PDB entry 7AIH | electron microscopy, 3.60 A resolution | chains M and 1 of the 71 polymer chains in the assembly

# Chain M
Name: uL22m
Organism: Leishmania major
UniProt: Q4QBR0 (Q4QBR0_LEIMA); residues 1-279 here = UniProt positions 1-279
Amino-acid sequence (279 residues; each row starts with the number of its first residue):
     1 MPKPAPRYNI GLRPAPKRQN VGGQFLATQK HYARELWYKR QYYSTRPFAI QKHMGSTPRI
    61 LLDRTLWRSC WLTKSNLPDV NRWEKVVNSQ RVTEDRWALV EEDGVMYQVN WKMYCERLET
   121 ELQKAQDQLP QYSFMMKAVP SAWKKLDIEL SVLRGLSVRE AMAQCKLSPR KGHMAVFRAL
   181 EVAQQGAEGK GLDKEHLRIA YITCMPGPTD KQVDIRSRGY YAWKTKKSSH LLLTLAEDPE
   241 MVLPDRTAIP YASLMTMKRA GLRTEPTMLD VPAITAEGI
Not modelled in the structure: 1, 261-279

# Chain 1
Molecule: Ribosomal RNA
Organism: Leishmania major
Sequence (9070 nucleotides; row label = number of the first residue in the row; numbers below 1 keep their minus sign (U-1764 is residue -1764)):
 -1764 UGAAAAUUGA AAAAUAUAAU UUGAAAAAUA AAUUACAAAU AAAAGAUUAA AUUUGAAUUA
 -1704 AUUACAGAAA UAUAGACACA AACACGCCCG AUUGAUUUCA CGUAUACACU UGUACUUUGU
 -1644 UUUUGGUCUA CGUUUUGUUG UUUGUAUUGG CUUGAUUUAA UGGACAAAUA UAAAAAGCUU
 -1584 GAACACAAAA UUUAAAACAA UUGGAUAUGC CAAGAGUUAA AAAAUGAAAU UAAAUAAAAA
 -1524 UAAAAAUAAA UUAAAAAAUA AAAUAAAAAU AAAUUUAAAA AAUAAAUUAA AAUAAAAAAU
 -1464 UAGAAAAUGA AAAUUGAAAA AUAUAAUUUG AAAAAUAAAA UUAUAAAUAG AAAAAUUAAU
 -1404 UGAAAUUGCA AAGUAAAAAU UUAUAAUAGA AUAAAAUAAU UUCAAUUUGA UUUAGUUUCA
 -1344 UAUUAUAUUA UAUUAUAUUA UAUUAUAUUA UAUUAUAUUA UAUUAUAUUA UAUUAUAUUA
 -1284 UAUUAUAUUA UAUUAUAUUA UAUUAUAUUA UAUUAUAUUA UAUUAUUAGC AUUUAUUAUA
 -1224 UUAUUAUAUU AUUAUAUUUA UUAUAUUAUU AUAUUAUUAU AUUAUUAUAU UAUUAUAUUA
 -1164 UAUUAUAUUA UAUUAUAUUA UAUUAUUAUU AUAUUAAUUA UAUUAUUAUA UUAAUAAUAU
 -1104 UUACUAUUAU AUCUAAUAUC AAGCUUGUUA GAAAAAACAU UGUUUUUUCU AACAAGCUUG
 -1044 AUACUCUCGG UAUGGUUUCA AAAAUUGACU AAUUUUGAUA UUGUUUUGGC UCUGGACUAA
  -984 UUAAUUCCCC UUUAAUUUUA UUAUCUAAAA UUUGCAUGUA AAGUAGUUAG UUAGAUAUGA
  -924 AAAUUUAGUU AGGGUUGAUA AUGAAAUCAA UUAAGUUUAU AUAUAAAGUU AGUUAGUCAA
  -864 UAUGAAUUUU UUUGCAAACA UUUCCGGUUG ACUUCAUGUG AUUACACGUA CUCCGUUUUG
  -804 UUUUUAUGUG UCAUGAUUUG CAUUGAUUUU UUCGCAACAA AUCUAAUAUA CUCAACAGCA
  -744 CCUACCAAGA GUUAAAAAUG AAAUUAAAUU AAAUUAAAAA AUAAAAUAAA AAUAAAAUAA
  -684 AAAUAAAUUU AAAAAUAAAA AUAAAUUUAA AAAUAAAAUA AAUUUAAAAA ACAAAUUAAA
  -624 AUAGAAAAUU AGAAAAUGGA AAUUGAAAAA UAUAAUUUGA AAAAUAAAUU ACAAAUAAAA
  -564 GAUUAAAUUU GAAUUAAUUG UAGAAACAUU UCCGAUCGAU UUCACGCAUA CACUUGUACU
  -504 UCGUUGGCUC CAUUUAAUGG ACAAAUAUAA AAAGCUUAAA CACAAAAUUU AAAACAAUUG
  -444 GACAAGCAAG AGUUAAAAAA UGAAAUUAAA AUAAAAAAUA AAAUAAAAAU AAAUUUAAAA
  -384 AUAAAAAUAA AUUUAAAAAA CAUUGGUUGA AUAAAAUUUU UAUUUUAUAU AUAAUUUAAA
  -324 CUUUUGUUGU UGUUUGUUAG UAAGCAAAAA UAUUUAUGUU AUUUUAAUAU UAUUUAUGUA
  -264 CUUACUAUUA UUUUGAUAAA UUUUAACUUU AAAUAGCUCA AAAACUACAA UCAAUAAAGC
  -204 AUAAAAAAAU UUAUUUAUGA UUAUAUUAAU AUAAAAUGAC CUAAUAUAAU GAAAAUACUU
  -144 UGGUGUUAAG UUAUUUGUUU UAUUAUGAAA UAAGUUGCAC UAUUUAUUGA AUUAAUAAAG
   -84 AAAGAAUAGA AAUAAAUAAG UUAUAAUAUC UUUAAUUUAU UUAUAAUUUC UUUGCAUUUG
   -24 UAUUUAGUGU GAGUUUACAU UUAAUUUUAU AUUAUUUUAG UGUUAGUAUA UAUUUAGAUU
    36 UAAUCAAAGU UAUUAUUAAA UAAUAUUGAU UUUGGAUGAA UUUAAUUUUU AAUUAUAUUU
    96 UUGAAUUUUA AUUUUAUUAU UUUGAUUUAA UAUUUUUAAA AUAUUAUAUA UUUUAGAUUU
   156 AAAUUUGUUG UUUUAUAUUU AGUUUAAUGU UUAUAAAUUG AUAAUUAAUU UGUUUUAUUU
   216 UAAAGUUUUU AUGAACUGUG AUUUAUAGUU UAUUAUUUUU AGUUUAAUGU UUAAAUAUUU
   276 AACUAGUGAU GGCACAGUUG UUCUAUAUGU ACCUAUAAAA AAUAGUAAAA UUAUUUUAAU
   336 UAAAUUAAUA AAUAAUUAUU AAACUAAUUU UAUAUUAAUA UUAUGAAAAA UUUAAAAAUU
   396 AAUUUUUUUU UCUAAUUUUU AUAUAUUGAA GUAAUAUGUA UUGAAUUGAA UAUUAAAAAU
   456 ACAAAUUUAA UUUGUAAUUA AUAAAUCUAU UUUAUUUUAA UAGAUGUUUA AUGUUAAUUA
   516 AUUUAUUAUU UUAAUAUUUA AUAUUUGUUU AUACAAAAGU AACUUUUUUU GAAUAUAAAG
   576 AAUUAUUAUU AUAAAUAUUA UUUUAAAAAU AUAAAAAUAU UGUUAAUAAA AUUAUCAAGU
   636 UUCAAAAGCG UUUAUUAAAU GCGUCGGUCU AAGUAUUAUA UUUAAGAUUA UUCUUGUAUA
   696 UAGAUUUUUA UUUUAAUAAU UCUACAUAAU UAAAAAUUAA CCUCAAAUUA UAUUUAUUAG
   756 UAGCAUAGUA AUUUAUUAAC UGAUUAUUAA AGCGUUCCAU AGAAAAUUUU AAAAUUAUAA
   816 CAAUCUAAAU AAAUAAUAAA UUAAAAUAAA AAUUUUAAAA AAAUUAAAAA AUUAAAAUAG
   876 GGCAAGUCCU ACUCUCCUUU ACAAAGAGAA CGUUUAUAUG UAAUUGUAUG UUUGAUUGGG
   936 GCAAUACUAU AUCUAUUUAU AUAGAAAAAG AACUAUAUUU AUUGAAAUAA UAAAAGGUUC
   996 GAGCAGGUUA ACAAGCAUUA AUACUAAAUG UGUUUCAUCG UCUACUUAUU GCUAAAUUAU
  1056 AAUUGAUUGU UCAUCAAAAA AGCAAUUCGU UAGUUGGGUU AAAAUCGUUG UAAAGCAGAU
  1116 UUGUUUAUAU AUUUAAUUUU UGUAUAUAGU UAAAAAUUAA UAUUAGUACG CAAGGAUUCA
  1176 UUAUUUGUAA UUUAAAUAUA UUAAAUGUUA UUUUAUUAAA UAAAAUAAAA UAAGUCAAUU
  1236 GUUAUUAUUC AUAUUAAUUU UUUUAAAAGU UUUUUAAUUU UAUAUUAGUU UAUUUGUUUA
  1296 AAAAGUAUCU AAUUAAUUCA UUAUUUAGGA AUAGUUAAUA AUAAUUUAUA AUUCUGAUUA
  1356 GAUUUGUUUG UUAAUGCUAU UAAAGGGGUG UGGAAAAAGU GUUAAAUUUU UGAUAUAUUU
  1416 AAAUAAUAAA UAAAAUAUAA CUUAUUAGUC AGAAAUGGAU GCCAGCCGUU GCGGUAAUUU
  1476 CUAUGCUUUU AAAUAUUAUA CAUUUAUUUU AUAAAUUUGU UACUAUAUAU UUUUAGUCAA
  1536 UAAAACUAAU AAUUAUUUUU AUUUGUUUUU AAACACCGUU UGGUAUAUGC AAAUAAAAAA
  1596 UGACAUUAAU UAUUAAUUAU AUUAUAUUAU AUUUAUUCAU UUAAGUCAAC AAUAUCUAUU
  1656 UACUGUUUUU GACAACAUGA UAAGGAUUAU AAAUGGUAUU GCAAAUUUUA UAAUCAAAAC
  1716 UAAUUUAUUA UAUUAAAUUA GCAUGUUUAG AUAAAACAAU AAAUUUAGAA GGUAUUGUUG
  1776 CCCACCAUUC UUUGUAAUAA AGACAACGUG CAGUAAUUAA UGUAUUUAUA AAAAUAUAUU
  1836 UUUUCAUGUU AAAUUUUCGU UGCCUUUUUU AUUAUUUAGA AAAUUUAUGA AUUUAUAUAA
  1896 AUCAAUAAUG AAAAUUAUAG UAUUAUUAUU UAUGAGGAGA AUUUUCGGAA GGAGGGAUUU
  1956 UCGGACCAGG AAUGUCCAGA GAGGUUUCGG GCAUCAGCGA UUGAUUUUGG GAGAACGGAG
  2016 CCGCCGAGUG AAAUUUGCCC AGAGCAGAGU CGGGAGAAGA GUGGAUCGAC CGAAGAAAAG
  2076 ACCGUUUUUC GGAAGGGGAG CAGGUCCAAC CGAUUUUUUU GCCAACUUGC ACAGGAGGGA
  2136 GCCAGAAGCG CACUCAAAGU UAGUUUUGGG AGAUUUGAAG GGAGAAAUUU CCGAGUUAUU
  2196 CAUAUAUUUU UUAGUUUGUG UUAGCAAAUU UUGAAAUACA ACUUUUUUGC AAAUUGGAAG
  2256 AAAACCUCCC AAAUGUAGCU UCCCAAUCUU CCUCUCUAAA UCCAUUCCCA ACGGUCUUUC
  2316 CCCCAUCAUC CUCAGAUGUC UCUUCCCCCC CAAAAAUCCU AAAAUCCAAG UUCAUCUCGC
  2376 UCUCUCUCCC CUCAAUUUCC UUAAAAAACU CGCUUCCUAA ACUUAUCCCG AAAAACCCCG
  2436 CUCUUCUUCC CUCUAAAUCU UUUCUCCUCC CCUCCAAAUC UCCCUCAAAU CUCUCCUCUC
  2496 UUCUCCCGAA ACUUUAAUCU UUUUAUUUUA UAAAUAAAUU UGGUAUUUUA AAAUAUUAUA
  2556 AUUAAAUAUU CUAAAUUAUU UAAUAAUAUU AGAAAUGAAU ACUUUAUUAA AAUAAUAUUA
  2616 AUGUGUAAUA UAUUUAAUCA UAUUAGAAUU CCGUUUAAAU UGAAAUAUAU UGAAUUGUAA
  2676 UUAUCAAUAC AAUAUAAGUU AUUAAAUAAU AAUUUAAUUU UAUAUGUUUU AUAAGUGUAA
  2736 UUAUUUAGUU UUGAAAGUUU AUAUAUAAAC AAUAACCUUU UUUAUUUUUU AAUACAAUUU
  2796 UAAGUGAAAU UUAUGAUUUA UUAUUAUUAA AUAUUACUGC AGACUACAUG AAAAAUAUAA
  2856 AAAGGCAUUU GUAUAGGUUU ACUUUUGGAC CUCAACAUCC UGCAGCUCAU GGCGUUUUAU
  2916 GUUGUUUAUU AUAUCUUUCU GGAGAAUAUA UAGUUUAUAU UGAUGUAAUA AUUGGUUAUU
  2976 UGCAUCGCGG UACAGAAAAG UUAUGUGAAU AUAAAACUGU AGAACAGUGU UUACCGAUGA
  3036 AGACUGGAUU AUGUGAGUGU CGUUUGCAAC GAGCAUUUAC UGUCAUUGUG UUUUGAGUAU
  3096 AUGUUGAGGU GUUGUCUUGC UAUUCGCUGU GCAUUUAUGC GUUUAUUAAU GUGUGAGUUU
  3156 ACGCGUUGUU UCAAUGGACU UCUUUGUUGC UCUUGUAUGG UUAUGGAUAU AGGAUCAUUA
  3216 UCGCCAAUGC UUUGAUCGUU UGAAGAACGU GAUAAGUUGA UGACUUUUUU UGAUUUGUGU
  3276 UGUGGUUGUA GAAUGCAUUU AGCAUUUAUG UGCUUAUUGG GUUUACUUGA UGAUUUUGUA
  3336 UUUGGGUUUA UAGAUUUUUU AUUGAUGUUG UGUAUAUCAU GUUUAUUUGU UUUAGAUUUA
  3396 UAUGAUUUGC UUUUUAUUGG AAAUAGACUU UUAUAUUUGC GUUUGCGCGG GUUAGCAUUU
  3456 UUUGAUGUUU UUGAUUUAUG UUUUAAUAGU AUAAGUGGUU GUUUGUCUAG AUCGUUGGGU
  3516 AUGGUAUGAG AUGUUAGAUU AUAUAGUUGU UACGAAUUAU AUUUUAUGUU AGUUUUUGAU
  3576 UAUUGCUUUU GUUAUUUAGG UGAUGCAUUU GAUAGACUUU UUUUGCGACU UUUUGAUAUG
  3636 CGUAUGAGUA UACUUCUAUG UAAACAAUGC UUUUUUGUAG GUUUUUUUGU CUUUGGAUUU
  3696 GUGUGCUUAU UUGAUUAUAU GUAUGUUGAU GUAACUAUAG AAACUAUAAU UAGUUUAUUU
  3756 UAUAGUUUAU GAUGUUGCAU AUUACCAGGA UGUUCAUUUG CUAAUGUUGA ACAUCCUAAA
  3816 GGCGAAUACA GUAUUUUUUU AUGUUUUUUA UAUGGAUUUA UAUCACGUUU ACGUAUACGU
  3876 UGUGCAGAUU UUGUGCAUAU UUGUUUAUUA GAUGUGAUGA UGCGAGGGUU UAUGUUGCAC
  3936 GACUUAGUAG CAGUUAUUGG UAAUGUUGAU GUUGUUUUUG GUUCUGUAGA UCGAUAAGCU
  3996 AUUACUUAUA UACAAAAAUG AAAGAUGAAC CUAAAAAUUG GUGCGGAGGG GUUUGAUUUU
  4056 UGUUGGGGUU CUGUCUUACC UGCUAUUUGU AUAGUUUAUU UAAUUUUUUG UUUAUGUGGA
  4116 UUAUUUUGUA UUAUGUUUGG UAGUUUUGUU UUUAUUGAUU AUUGUUUUAU UUGUUUUUUC
  4176 UCUUGUCUUG UGUUUUGUUU AGUAUGCUUG UUGUGCGAUU UAUUUGUAGA CUCAUUACGC
  4236 GGUUUGUUUG AUGUUUGUUG UUUUAUACGU UGUAUUCAAU AUUGUUUUGU AUGGUUUAUA
  4296 AUUAGUGAAU UACUUCUUUU UUUAUCUUUA UUUUAUGUAG UUUUCAGUUU AGUUUUAUUU
  4356 GUGAGUGUUG AAUUUGCAUU UGUAUUUGUU AUGCCUAUUA UGUUUAGUUG UUUAAUUUGU
  4416 GAUUUUGGUU UUGUAUUUUA UUGAUAUUUU AUUGAUAUUU UUAAUUUAUU AAUUAAUACA
  4476 UUUUUAUUAU UUGUAAGUGG UUUAUUUGUU AAUUUUGUUU UAUUUUUAUU UUGAUUUCGU
  4536 UUUUUUUUAU GUGUUUUAUU UAUGUUAUGA GUCGGUAUAU UAUUUGGCUU UUUGUUUAUG
  4596 UGAAAUCAAG UUUGAGAGUU UUCAUUAUUA UUUGUGACUU GUAGUUGUGG CGUAUUUGGA
  4656 UCAAUACUUU UUUUAAUCGA UUUAUUGCAU UUUAGUCAUG UCUUUUUAGG UAUAUUUUUG
  4716 UUAUUUUUAU GUUUUAGUCG UUGUUUUAAU UUUUUAUGUA UGGAUACACG UUUUGUAUUU
  4776 CUAUAUGUAG UGUGCCUAUA UUGGCAUUUU GUUGAUUGCG UUUGAUUUUU UUUAUUACGA
  4836 UUUGUAUAUU UUGAUGUUUU AAGUGUGGUU UACUUAUAUG CAUAAAGGCU CAAUUUUGAA
  4896 UUUUUAAAUU UUAUUUCAAA AAGCGGAGAG GAAAGAAAAG GCUUUUAACU UCAGGUUGUU
  4956 UAUUGCGUAU UUAUGGUGUG GGUUUUAGUU UAGGUUUUUU UAUUUGUAUG CAGAUAAUUU
  5016 GUGGUGUGUG UUUAGCAUGA UUAUUUUUUA GUUGUUUUAU AUGUACUAAU UGAUAUUUUG
  5076 UUUUAUUUUU GUGAGAUUUU GAUUUGGGAU UUGUAAUACG AAGCACACAU AUUUGUUUUA
  5136 CAUCGUUGUU AUUUUUUCUU CUUUAUGUUC AUAUAUUUAA GUGUAUAGUA UUAAUAAUUU
  5196 UAUUUGAUAC ACAUAUUUUA GUAUGGGUGG UAGGUUUUGU GAUAUAUAUA UUUAUAGUAA
  5256 UAAUAGGUUU UAUUGGCUAU GUUUUACCAU GUACAAUGAU GUCGUAUUGG GGUUUAACAG
  5316 UGUUCAGUAA CAUUUUAGCA ACUGUCCCAG UUAUUGGUAC UUGACUUUGU UAUUGAAUAU
  5376 GAGGUAGUGA GUAUAUUAAU GAUUUUACAC UGUUAAAAUU ACAUGUGUUG CAUGUGCUAU
  5436 UACCUUUUGU AUUAAUACUU GUAAUAUUUA UGCAUUUGUU UUGUUUACAU UAUUUUAUGA
  5496 GUUCAGAUGG UUUUUGUGAU CGAUUUGCAU UUUAUUGCGA ACGUUUAUGU UUUUGUAUGU
  5556 GAUUUUAUUU ACGAGAUAUG UUUUUGGCUU UUUUGAUAUU AUUUUUUGUA AUUUAUUUUA
  5616 UUUUUAUAAA UUGAUAUUUU GUUUUUCAUG AAGAAUCUUG AGUUAUAGUU GAUACAUUAA
  5676 AAACAUCUGA UAAGAUUCUU CCUGAGUGAU UUUUUUUUAU UUUUAUUUGG UUUUUUAAAA
  5736 GCUGUACCAG AUAAAUUUAC UGGUUUAUUA UUAAUGGUUA UUUUAUUAUU UUCCUUAUUU
  5796 UUGUUUAUAU UAAAUUGCAU AUUAUGAUUU GUUUAUUGUA GAAGUUCAUU GUUGUGAUUU
  5856 ACAUAUUCAU UAGUUUUAUU UUAUAGUAUA UUUAUGAGUG GUUUUUUAGC ACUGUAUGUU
  5916 AUAUUAGCAU AUCCUAUAUG AAUGGAAUUA CAAUUUUGAG UGUUGCUUUU GUUUAUGUUA
  5976 GUUGUAUGUA GAUUAGAUUA AAAAUUUAUA UAUUUUUUAU UAAGCGUUAA UAUAUUAAAU
  6036 UUUAUUUAGA AUAGUAUUAA UAAUCAAAGG GUUGGAAGAA AUUUGCGAAA GAAAGGGAUC
  6096 UUAGAAAGGA AAUUUUAGUU UAAGACCGAG AAGGGGAGAA GGGAGAGAGA GAUUCGUGUU
  6156 AUUUAAUUUU UAUGGAUUAA UUGCGUAUUA CUGUAUAACA UAUUUAAAUG UCUAUAUUUU
  6216 AUUUUGUAUU GUAUUUAUGU AUUAUAUGGC UUUUUUAUUU UGUUUUUGCA UUUUAUUAGA
  6276 UUUUAUAUUA UUUGGAAGUC UUUUAGUAGG AGAUGCGUUU AUGGAUGUUU UUUUUUUACG
  6336 UUAUCUAUUA UGCUUUUUGG AGUGUUUUUC AUUAUUAUGU AGAUGUAUAU CUACUUUUUU
  6396 ACGAAUGUUU UGUAAUCUUU UGUCUUCGCA UUUUUUGAUG CUUAUGUUUU GUGAUUUUGU
  6456 AUAUUUUUUU AUUGUAUUUC UAUUAUUUUU UUUAAUGUGU GAUAUUAUUU AUUUUAUGAU
  6516 AUUUUCAUUC GCCAUGCUAU UUUGCAUAAU AUUUUAUUUA UUUUUAUAUG CAUUAGAUAU
  6576 GUUUUGCGCA UUAUUACAAA UAUUUAUAUU UUGUAAUAUG AUAAUGCAAU UAAUUAUGGA
  6636 UUUUUUAUUG UUAUUAAUUU UUCAUUAAUU UAUAGAAUUA AAUCGAAUAA GUUAAUUAUA
  6696 UCAAAAAAUA GUAUAAAUAU ACUACAACUU AAUAUAAAAA AUAGGUUUGA AAAUCGCACA
  6756 GUAUGUAAUC GUACAACUCA GAAUCCUAUA AAUUGAUAAG AAAAUAUAAA GAUGUUAAUU
  6816 AUUAGUCUAA AAUAAAAAAU AUAAAUAAUA ACCAACCAUA UUAUUGAAAA GAAAAUAAUA
  6876 CAAAUUCCCA UAUAACUUAA GUGAAGUAGU AAACAAAAUA CUUUUAAAAA AAAACCAAAU
  6936 ACUAUUGGAA UAGCACCAAU ACAUAAAAAA AUACUUGCUA AUAAUACACU AAUUAAUAAA
  6996 UUAUUAAAAA AGCUAAAAAA AAUAAAGUUA AUUAAAAAAU AAUUUUCAUU AUAUUUAAUA
  7056 UCGAACAUAU UAUAUACUAU AAAAAAAUAA UAUAAAAUUA UUAAUAUAAU CAGACUUAAU
  7116 GAGUAAAUUA AAUGAAAAUU UAGAUACAUA UAAAAGAUGU AAUUUUUAUU AGAAAUAAAU
  7176 AUUAAAAAUA AAAAACUAAA AUUAUUAACG CUAAGUACAA AUAAAAGACU UACAAUUGCA
  7236 AAACUAUUUA AUCCAAUUAA CACGCAUGUA AUGCAUUGUA UUAUAAUAAG UUUUAUAAAU
  7296 AUUAUAUAAA
Not modelled in the structure: -1764 to 36, 713-747, 1159-7305

# How chain M and chain 1 interact
Contacting residue pairs (162):
  Pro2(M) - G184(1)  sugar contact
  Pro2(M) - U209(1)  phosphate contact
  Lys3(M) - A181(1)  base contact
  Lys3(M) - U210(1)  sugar contact
  Pro4(M) - A181(1)  base contact
  Pro4(M) - U183(1)  base contact
  Ala5(M) - U183(1)  base contact
  Pro6(M) - A181(1)  base contact
  Tyr8(M) - A181(1)  sugar contact
  Gly11(M) - A511(1)  sugar contact
  Leu12(M) - A506(1)  sugar contact
  Arg13(M) - A506(1)  hydrogen bond to the sugar
  Arg13(M) - A511(1)  hydrogen bond to the base
  Pro14(M) - A511(1)  base contact
  Lys17(M) - G177(1)  salt bridge to the phosphate
  Arg18(M) - U178(1)  phosphate contact
  Arg18(M) - U179(1)  salt bridge to the phosphate
  Arg18(M) - U327(1)  hydrogen bond to the base
  Gln19(M) - U179(1)  sugar contact
  Gln19(M) - U327(1)  hydrogen bond to the sugar
  Asn20(M) - U178(1)  hydrogen bond to the sugar
  Asn20(M) - U179(1)  sugar contact
  Asn20(M) - U180(1)  phosphate contact
  Asn20(M) - U326(1)  hydrogen bond to the sugar
  Asn20(M) - U327(1)  hydrogen bond to the phosphate
  Val21(M) - U180(1)  phosphate contact
  Gly22(M) - U179(1)  phosphate contact
  Gly22(M) - U180(1)  phosphate contact
  Gly23(M) - U179(1)  base contact
  Gly23(M) - A181(1)  phosphate contact
  Gln24(M) - U179(1)  base contact
  Gln24(M) - A181(1)  hydrogen bond to the phosphate
  Gln24(M) - A212(1)  hydrogen bond to the sugar
  Gln24(M) - U213(1)  hydrogen bond to the sugar
  Phe25(M) - A181(1)  base contact
  Phe25(M) - A212(1)  base contact
  Leu26(M) - U179(1)  base contact
  Thr28(M) - U179(1)  base contact
  Gln29(M) - A124(1)  phosphate contact
  Gln29(M) - A125(1)  hydrogen bond to the phosphate
  Lys30(M) - A124(1)  hydrogen bond to the sugar
  His31(M) - A176(1)  sugar contact
  His31(M) - G177(1)  salt bridge to the phosphate
  Tyr32(M) - U175(1)  sugar contact
  Tyr32(M) - A176(1)  sugar contact
  Tyr32(M) - G177(1)  phosphate contact
  Ala33(M) - A125(1)  phosphate contact
  Ala33(M) - U126(1)  phosphate contact
  Arg34(M) - U126(1)  salt bridge to the phosphate
  Arg34(M) - A127(1)  salt bridge to the phosphate
  Arg34(M) - A176(1)  phosphate contact
  Arg40(M) - A127(1)  hydrogen bond to the phosphate
  Arg40(M) - U128(1)  salt bridge to the phosphate
  Arg40(M) - U175(1)  sugar contact
  Gln41(M) - U174(1)  hydrogen bond to the sugar
  Gln41(M) - U175(1)  phosphate contact
  Tyr42(M) - U174(1)  hydrogen bond to the phosphate
  Tyr42(M) - U175(1)  hydrogen bond to the phosphate
  Tyr42(M) - U522(1)  sugar contact
  Thr45(M) - U519(1)  phosphate contact
  Arg46(M) - G508(1)  sugar contact
  Arg46(M) - U509(1)  salt bridge to the phosphate
  Arg46(M) - U517(1)  hydrogen bond to the base
  Arg46(M) - U519(1)  base contact
  Pro47(M) - U517(1)  base contact
  Phe48(M) - A515(1)  sugar contact
  Phe48(M) - A516(1)  base contact
  Phe48(M) - U517(1)  base contact
  Gln51(M) - U509(1)  hydrogen bond to the base
  Gln51(M) - U513(1)  base contact
  Gln51(M) - U514(1)  base contact
  Gln51(M) - U517(1)  base contact
  Lys52(M) - A125(1)  salt bridge to the phosphate
  His53(M) - U513(1)  base contact
  Met54(M) - A124(1)  phosphate contact
  Met54(M) - A125(1)  phosphate contact
  Met54(M) - A511(1)  base contact
  Gly55(M) - U123(1)  sugar contact
  Gly55(M) - A124(1)  hydrogen bond to the phosphate
  Ser56(M) - U123(1)  phosphate contact
  Thr57(M) - U123(1)  hydrogen bond to the phosphate
  Ile60(M) - U514(1)  base contact
  Leu62(M) - U514(1)  base contact
  Arg64(M) - U509(1)  hydrogen bond to the base
  Arg64(M) - U514(1)  hydrogen bond to the base
  Arg68(M) - U122(1)  sugar contact
  Arg68(M) - U123(1)  salt bridge to the phosphate
  Arg68(M) - A124(1)  base contact
  Arg68(M) - A125(1)  hydrogen bond to the base
  Arg68(M) - U126(1)  base contact
  Ser69(M) - U126(1)  base contact
  Cys70(M) - U126(1)  base contact
  Cys70(M) - A127(1)  hydrogen bond to the base
  Leu72(M) - A50(1)  base contact
  Thr73(M) - U49(1)  phosphate contact
  Lys74(M) - A50(1)  salt bridge to the phosphate
  Trp83(M) - A515(1)  sugar contact
  Glu84(M) - A515(1)  phosphate contact
  Lys85(M) - U514(1)  sugar contact
  Lys85(M) - A515(1)  salt bridge to the phosphate
  Val86(M) - U514(1)  base contact
  Glu94(M) - A515(1)  hydrogen bond to the base
  Asp95(M) - A515(1)  base contact
  Arg96(M) - A515(1)  base contact
  Trp97(M) - A515(1)  hydrogen bond to the base
  Trp97(M) - A516(1)  base contact
  Leu99(M) - A516(1)  base contact
  Lys137(M) - U131(1)  phosphate contact
  Lys137(M) - U132(1)  salt bridge to the phosphate
  Ser141(M) - A826(1)  phosphate contact
  Trp143(M) - U532(1)  phosphate contact
  Lys144(M) - A535(1)  hydrogen bond to the phosphate
  Lys144(M) - A536(1)  salt bridge to the phosphate
  Lys145(M) - U825(1)  salt bridge to the phosphate
  Lys145(M) - A826(1)  salt bridge to the phosphate
  Lys145(M) - A827(1)  base contact
  Pro169(M) - A824(1)  hydrogen bond to the sugar
  Arg170(M) - A824(1)  salt bridge to the phosphate
  Arg170(M) - U825(1)  phosphate contact
  Lys171(M) - U825(1)  hydrogen bond to the phosphate
  Lys171(M) - A826(1)  salt bridge to the phosphate
  Met205(M) - A133(1)  phosphate contact
  Met205(M) - A134(1)  sugar contact
  Pro206(M) - A133(1)  hydrogen bond to the sugar
  Pro206(M) - A134(1)  phosphate contact
  Gly207(M) - A133(1)  base contact
  Pro208(M) - A133(1)  base contact
  Thr209(M) - A531(1)  phosphate contact
  Lys211(M) - A531(1)  salt bridge to the phosphate
  Asp214(M) - A828(1)  sugar contact
  Ile215(M) - A577(1)  sugar contact
  Ile215(M) - U578(1)  base contact
  Arg216(M) - U266(1)  hydrogen bond to the base
  Arg216(M) - U267(1)  salt bridge to the phosphate
  Arg216(M) - A577(1)  base contact
  Arg216(M) - U829(1)  sugar contact
  Arg216(M) - A1099(1)  base contact
  Ser217(M) - U266(1)  hydrogen bond to the sugar
  Ser217(M) - U267(1)  base contact
  Ser217(M) - A269(1)  hydrogen bond to the phosphate
  Arg218(M) - U266(1)  salt bridge to the phosphate
  Arg218(M) - U267(1)  base contact
  Arg218(M) - A270(1)  sugar contact
  Gly219(M) - A270(1)  base contact
  Gly219(M) - A577(1)  hydrogen bond to the base
  Tyr220(M) - U266(1)  base contact
  Tyr220(M) - A577(1)  hydrogen bond to the base
  Tyr221(M) - A577(1)  base contact
  Ala222(M) - A828(1)  sugar contact
  Ala222(M) - U829(1)  sugar contact
  Trp223(M) - A828(1)  phosphate contact
  Lys224(M) - A538(1)  base contact
  Lys224(M) - U539(1)  base contact
  Lys224(M) - A828(1)  phosphate contact
  Thr225(M) - A827(1)  phosphate contact
  Thr225(M) - A828(1)  hydrogen bond to the phosphate
  Lys226(M) - A826(1)  hydrogen bond to the sugar
  Lys226(M) - A827(1)  phosphate contact
  Lys227(M) - A827(1)  phosphate contact
  His230(M) - U132(1)  sugar contact
  His230(M) - A133(1)  salt bridge to the phosphate
  Leu232(M) - A134(1)  base contact
Other interface residues (no listed pair), chain M (97 interface residues in all): Glu35, Tyr38, Lys39, Tyr43, Ala49, Ala98, Met135, Pro140
Other interface residues (no listed pair), chain 1 (71 interface residues in all): G44, U48, U52, A54, A182, U208, U211, A268, A328, U507, U533, A823

# In short
97 residues of chain M and 71 residues of chain 1 are in contact; the contacts include 37 hydrogen bonds and
21 salt bridges. Among the polar pairs are Arg13(M)-A511(1), Arg18(M)-U327(1) and Arg46(M)-U517(1).
Here chain M is uL22m and chain 1 is Ribosomal RNA, both from Leishmania major. Entry 7AIH (The Large subunit
of the Kinetoplastid mitochondrial ribosome) was determined by electron microscopy, deposited together with
7ANE, 7AM2 and 7AOR.
